PDB entry 7SBN | X-ray diffraction, 2.14 A resolution | chains A and C of the 4 polymer chains in the assembly

[Chain A (and C)]
Molecule: Isoform 3 of Glutaminase kidney isoform, mitochondrial
Source organism: Homo sapiens
Notes: EC 3.5.1.2; chain C of this document is another copy of the same molecule, construct and numbering; everything in this record applies to it too
Reference sequence: O94925 (GLSK_HUMAN), isoform O94925-3; numbering as in UniProt (aligned over 72-598)
Sequence (539 residues; numbered 60 to 598; the number before each row is that of its first residue):
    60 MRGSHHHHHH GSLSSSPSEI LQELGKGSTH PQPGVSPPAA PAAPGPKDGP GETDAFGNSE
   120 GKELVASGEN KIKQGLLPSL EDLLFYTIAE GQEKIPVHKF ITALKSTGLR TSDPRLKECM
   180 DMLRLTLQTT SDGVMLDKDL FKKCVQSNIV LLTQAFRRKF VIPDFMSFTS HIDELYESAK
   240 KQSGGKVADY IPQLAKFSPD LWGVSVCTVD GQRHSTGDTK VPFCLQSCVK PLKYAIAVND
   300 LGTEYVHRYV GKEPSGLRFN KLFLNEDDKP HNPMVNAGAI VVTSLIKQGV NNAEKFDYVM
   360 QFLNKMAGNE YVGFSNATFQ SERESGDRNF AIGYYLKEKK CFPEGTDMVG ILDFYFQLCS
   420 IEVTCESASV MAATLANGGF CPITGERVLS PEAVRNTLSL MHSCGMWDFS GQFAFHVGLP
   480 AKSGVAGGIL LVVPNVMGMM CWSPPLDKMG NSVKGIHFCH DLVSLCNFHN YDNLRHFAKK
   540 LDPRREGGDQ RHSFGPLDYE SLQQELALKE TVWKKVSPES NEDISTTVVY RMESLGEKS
Unresolved in the structure: 60-133, 317-320, 547-598 (chain C: 60-135, 150, 317-319, 547-598)
Construct notes: initiating methionine (60); expression tag (61-71); engineered mutation Trp466 (Tyr in O94925)
Curated features (UniProtKB/Swiss-Prot):
  - region: Gly315 to Phe322 (Highly mobile activation loop)
  - binding site (substrate): Ser286, Asn335, Glu381, Asn388, Tyr414, Val484
  - site: Leu72, Ser73 (Cleavage)
  - modified residue: Lys130 (N6-succinyllysine), Lys164 (N6-succinyllysine), Lys311 (N6-acetyllysine)
  - natural variant: Arg272 (R272K: In DEE71), Pro313 (P313L: In GDPAG), Ser482 (S482C: In CASGID)
  - mutagenesis: Tyr249 (Y249A: Loss of enzyme activity), Ser286 (S286A: Loss of enzyme activity), Lys289 (K289A: Loss of enzyme activity), Phe318 (F318Y: No effect on catalytic activity. Loss of inhibition by BPTES; when associated with S-322), Leu321 (L321A: Decreased enzyme activity), Phe322 (F322S: No effect on catalytic activity. Loss of inhibition by BPTES; when associated with Y-318), Leu323 (L323A: Decreased enzyme activity), Tyr394 (Y394A: Decreased enzyme activity; Y394L: No effect on catalytic activity. Loss of inhibition by BPTES)
Residues lining bound ligands: glutamine (GLN): Tyr249, Gln285, Ser286, Asn335, Glu381, Asn388, Tyr414, Cys418, Trp466, Gly483, Val484
Reported in the primary citation:
  - contacts within the chain: Tyr249-Glu381 (hydrogen bond), Gln252-Ser380 (hydrogen bond)
  - conformationally variable residues (order/disorder transition): Pro251 to Lys255
  - mutagenesis - Y466W: abolished catalytic activity on glutamine (citing earlier work)
  - mutagenesis - Y249F/Y466W: decreased binding to glutamine
  - mutagenesis - K320A/Y466W: increased binding to glutamine

[Chain A / chain C interface]
Contacting residue pairs - 67 pairs, chain A then chain C:
  Val268(A) - Arg534(C)  hydrogen bond (backbone-side chain)
  Asp269(A) - Arg534(C)  salt bridge
  Tyr293(A) - Phe474(C)
  Thr302(A) - Phe474(C)
  His306(A) - Phe474(C)
  Lys311(A) - Gln471(C)
  Lys311(A) - Phe474(C)
  Lys311(A) - His475(C)  hydrogen bond
  Glu312(A) - Gly470(C)
  Glu312(A) - Gln471(C)  hydrogen bond (side chain-backbone)
  Leu316(A) - Leu316(C)  hydrophobic
  Leu316(A) - Glu325(C)
  Ala435(A) - Asn532(C)  hydrogen bond (backbone-side chain)
  Asn436(A) - Asn532(C)
  Asn436(A) - Arg534(C)  hydrogen bond
  Asn436(A) - His535(C)
  Gly437(A) - Asn532(C)
  Phe439(A) - His535(C)
  Pro450(A) - Ala537(C)  hydrophobic
  Arg454(A) - His528(C)
  Arg454(A) - Tyr530(C)
  Arg454(A) - Asp531(C)  salt bridge
  Arg454(A) - Lys539(C)
  Asn455(A) - Phe474(C)
  Leu457(A) - Tyr530(C)  hydrophobic
  Ser458(A) - His528(C)
  Ser458(A) - Tyr530(C)
  Leu459(A) - Phe474(C)  hydrophobic
  His461(A) - His461(C)
  His461(A) - Tyr530(C)  hydrogen bond
  Gly470(A) - Glu312(C)
  Gln471(A) - Lys311(C)
  Gln471(A) - Glu312(C)  hydrogen bond
  Phe474(A) - Tyr293(C)
  Phe474(A) - Thr302(C)
  Phe474(A) - His306(C)
  Phe474(A) - Lys311(C)
  Phe474(A) - Asn455(C)
  Phe474(A) - Leu459(C)  hydrophobic
  His475(A) - Lys311(C)  hydrogen bond
  Pro479(A) - Tyr530(C)  hydrophobic
  Pro493(A) - Tyr530(C)  hydrophobic
  Asn494(A) - Asn532(C)  hydrogen bond
  Asn494(A) - Leu533(C)  hydrogen bond (side chain-backbone)
  His528(A) - Arg454(C)
  His528(A) - Ser458(C)
  Asn529(A) - Asn529(C)  hydrogen bond
  Asn529(A) - Tyr530(C)  hydrogen bond
  Tyr530(A) - Arg454(C)
  Tyr530(A) - Leu457(C)  hydrophobic
  Tyr530(A) - Ser458(C)
  Tyr530(A) - His461(C)  hydrogen bond
  Tyr530(A) - Pro479(C)  hydrophobic
  Tyr530(A) - Pro493(C)  hydrophobic
  Tyr530(A) - Asn529(C)
  Asp531(A) - Arg454(C)  salt bridge
  Asn532(A) - Ala435(C)  hydrogen bond (side chain-backbone)
  Asn532(A) - Asn436(C)
  Asn532(A) - Gly437(C)
  Asn532(A) - Asn494(C)  hydrogen bond
  Leu533(A) - Asn494(C)  hydrogen bond (backbone-side chain)
  Arg534(A) - Val268(C)  hydrogen bond (side chain-backbone)
  Arg534(A) - Asp269(C)  salt bridge
  Arg534(A) - Asn436(C)
  His535(A) - Asn436(C)  hydrogen bond
  His535(A) - Phe439(C)
  Ala537(A) - Pro450(C)  hydrophobic
Interface residues without a listed pair, chain A (39 interface residues in all): Ser314, Gly315, Gly477, Lys539
Interface residues without a listed pair, chain C (40 interface residues in all): Ser314, Gly315, Gly477

[Summary]
Chain A and chain C form an interface of 39 and 40 residues respectively; the contacts include 18 hydrogen
bonds and 4 salt bridges. Polar pairs include Asp269(A)-Arg534(C), Arg454(A)-Asp531(C) and
Val268(A)-Arg534(C). Chain A binds glutamine. From the paper: Y466W of chain A abolishes catalytic activity on
glutamine; conformational variability at Pro251(A); 3 substitutions were tested in all.
Both chains are Isoform 3 of Glutaminase kidney isoform, mitochondrial (Homo sapiens). Entry 7SBN (Human
glutaminase C (Y466W) with L-Gln, closed conformation) was determined by X-ray diffraction, deposited together
with 7SBM.
